Entry 2ETC (X-ray diffraction, 3.10 A resolution); this record covers chain A.

== Chain A ==
Name: Transient receptor potential cation channel subfamily V member 2
From: Rattus norvegicus
UniProt: Q9WUD2 (TRPV2_RAT); aligned to UniProt positions 62-326 over residues 62-326
Chain sequence (274 residues; each row starts with the number of its first residue):
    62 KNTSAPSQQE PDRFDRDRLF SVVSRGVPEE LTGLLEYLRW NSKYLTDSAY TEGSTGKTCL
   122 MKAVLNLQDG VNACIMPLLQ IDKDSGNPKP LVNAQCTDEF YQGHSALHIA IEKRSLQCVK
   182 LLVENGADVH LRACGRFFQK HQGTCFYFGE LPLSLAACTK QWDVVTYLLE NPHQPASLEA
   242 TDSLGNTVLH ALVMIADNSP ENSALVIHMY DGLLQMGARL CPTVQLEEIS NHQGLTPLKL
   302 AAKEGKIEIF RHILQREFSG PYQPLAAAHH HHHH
Disordered / not traced: 62-68, 321-335
Sequence notes: cloning artifact (327-335)
Disulfides: C195-C206

== Overview ==
Chain A is Transient receptor potential cation channel subfamily V member 2 (Rattus norvegicus); the
structure, Crystal structure of the ankyrin repeat domain of TRPV2, was determined by X-ray diffraction,
deposited together with 2ETA and 2ETB.
